Entry 7UC7 (X-ray diffraction, 3.10 A resolution); this record covers chain A.

[Chain A]
Molecule: Signal transducer and activator of transcription 5A
Source organism: Homo sapiens
UniProtKB: P42229 (STA5A_HUMAN); residue numbers follow UniProt; this construct covers 136-705
Sequence (573 residues; numbered 133 to 705; the number before each row is that of its first residue):
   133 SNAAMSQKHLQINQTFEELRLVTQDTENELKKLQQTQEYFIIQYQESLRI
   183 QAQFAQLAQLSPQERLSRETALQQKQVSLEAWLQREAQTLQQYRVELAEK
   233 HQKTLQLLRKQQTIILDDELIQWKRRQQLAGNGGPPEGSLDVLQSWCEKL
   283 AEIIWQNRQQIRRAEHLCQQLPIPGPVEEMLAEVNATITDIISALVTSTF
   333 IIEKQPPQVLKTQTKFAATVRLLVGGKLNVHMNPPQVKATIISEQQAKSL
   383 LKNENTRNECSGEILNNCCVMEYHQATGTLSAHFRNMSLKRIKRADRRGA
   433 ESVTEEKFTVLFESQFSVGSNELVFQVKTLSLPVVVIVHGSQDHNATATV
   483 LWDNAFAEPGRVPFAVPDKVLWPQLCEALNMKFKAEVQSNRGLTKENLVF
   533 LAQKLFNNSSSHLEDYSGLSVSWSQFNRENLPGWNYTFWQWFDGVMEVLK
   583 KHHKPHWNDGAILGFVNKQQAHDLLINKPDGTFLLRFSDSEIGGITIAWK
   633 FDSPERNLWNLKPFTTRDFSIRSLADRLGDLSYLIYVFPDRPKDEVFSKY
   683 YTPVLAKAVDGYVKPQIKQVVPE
Not modelled in the structure: 133-137, 428-433, 701-705
Construct notes: expression tag (133-135)
Residues lining bound ligands: MQX (N-{5-[difluoro(phosphono)methyl]-1-benzothiophene-2-carbonyl}-3-methyl-L-valyl-L-prolyl-N~3~-(1-benzofuran-5-yl)-N,N-dimethyl-beta-alaninamide): Lys-600, Arg-618, Ser-620, Asp-621, Ser-622, Glu-623, Thr-628, Asn-642, Leu-643, Lys-644, Pro-645, Phe-646, Asp-650, Arg-659, Asp-662, Leu-663, Tyr-665
Swiss-Prot annotation at these positions:
  - modified residue: Ser-193 (Phosphoserine), Tyr-682 (Phosphotyrosine), Tyr-694 (Phosphotyrosine)

[Overview]
Ligands of chain A: compound MQX.
Chain A is Signal transducer and activator of transcription 5A (Homo sapiens); the structure, Stat5a Core in
complex with Compound 17, was determined by X-ray diffraction, deposited together with 7UBT and 7UC6.
